PDB entry 6VAQ | X-ray diffraction, 2.95 A resolution | chain A

== Chain A ==
Molecule: Glucose-6-phosphate 1-dehydrogenase
Organism: Homo sapiens
Notes: EC 1.1.1.49
Reference sequence: P11413 (G6PD_HUMAN); numbering as in UniProt (aligned over 1-515)
Amino-acid sequence (515 residues; numbered 1 to 515; the number before each row is that of its first residue):
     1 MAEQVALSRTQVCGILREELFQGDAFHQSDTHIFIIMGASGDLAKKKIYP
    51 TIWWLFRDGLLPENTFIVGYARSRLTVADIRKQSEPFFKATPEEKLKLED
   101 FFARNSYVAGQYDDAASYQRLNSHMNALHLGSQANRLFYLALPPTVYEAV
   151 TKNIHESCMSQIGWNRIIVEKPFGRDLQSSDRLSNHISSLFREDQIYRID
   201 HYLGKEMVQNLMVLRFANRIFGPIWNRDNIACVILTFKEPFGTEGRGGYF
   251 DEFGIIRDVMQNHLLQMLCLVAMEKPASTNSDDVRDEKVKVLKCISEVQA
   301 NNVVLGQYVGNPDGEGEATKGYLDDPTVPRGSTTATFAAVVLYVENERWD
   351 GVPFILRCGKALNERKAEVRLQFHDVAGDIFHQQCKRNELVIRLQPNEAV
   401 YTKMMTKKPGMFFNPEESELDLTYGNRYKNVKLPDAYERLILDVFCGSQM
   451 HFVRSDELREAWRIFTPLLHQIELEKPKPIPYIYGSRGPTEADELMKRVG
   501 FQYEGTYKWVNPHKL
Unresolved in the structure: 1-27, 378-385, 397-432, 503-515
Construct notes: engineered mutation Leu394 (Val in P11413)
Ligand contacts: NADP (NAP; NADP nicotinamide-adenine-dinucleotide phosphate): Gly38, Ser40, Gly41, Asp42, Leu43, Ala44, Ala71, Arg72, Ser73, Tyr112, Ala141, Leu142, Pro143, Pro144, Val146, Tyr147, Glu170, Lys171, Pro172, Tyr202, Tyr249
Curated features (UniProtKB/Swiss-Prot):
  - active site: His263 (Proton acceptor)
  - binding site (NADP(+)): Gly38 to Lys45, Arg72, Tyr147, Lys171, Arg357, Lys366, Arg370, Arg393, Tyr401 to Lys403, Asp421 to Thr423, Arg487, Tyr503, Trp509
  - binding site (D-glucose 6-phosphate): Lys171, His201 to Lys205, Glu239, Asp258, Lys360, Arg365, Gln395
  - modified residue: Ala2 (N-acetylalanine), Ser8 (Phosphoserine), Thr10 (Phosphothreonine), Lys89 (N6-acetyllysine), Lys171 (N6-(2-hydroxyisobutyryl)lysine), Lys403 (N6-acetyllysine), Lys432 (N6-acetyllysine), Lys497 (N6-acetyllysine), Tyr503 (Phosphotyrosine)
  - natural variant: Val12 (V12L: In Sinnai), His32 (H32R: In CNSHA1), Ile35 (deletion: In CNSHA1), Ala44 (A44G: In CNSHA1), Ile48 (I48T: In CNSHA1), Asp58 (D58N: In CNSHA1), Val68 (V68M: In CNSHA1), Tyr70 (Y70H: In CNSHA1), Leu75 (L75P: In CNSHA1), Arg81 (R81C: In CNSHA1; R81H: In CNSHA1), Ser106 (S106C: In CNSHA1), Asn126 (N126D: Found in Santa Maria and Mount Sinai), 50 further natural variant entries in UniProt
  - mutagenesis: Lys171 (K171Q: Inhibits catalytic activity. Does not impair dimerization; K171R: Inhibits catalytic activity. Does not impair dimerization), Lys386 (K386Q: Impairs dimerization and reduces catalytic activity; K386R: Does not impair dimerization and catalytic activity), Lys403 (K403Q: Impairs dimerization and reduces catalytic activity in cells under oxidative stress; K403R: Does not impair dimerization and catalytic activity)
Reported in the primary citation:
  - disease-associated variants - I392T, V394L: decreased catalytic activity (citing earlier work)

== In short ==
Bound to chain A: NADP. UniProt lists active-site residue His263, 24 NADP+-binding residues, 11 D-glucose
6-phosphate-binding residues and 3 mutagenesis sites. From the paper: I392T and V394L reduce catalytic
activity.
Chain A is Glucose-6-phosphate 1-dehydrogenase (Homo sapiens); the structure, Crystal structure of
glucose-6-phosphate dehydrogenase V394L mutant in complex with catalytic NADP+, was determined by X-ray
diffraction together with 6VA0, 6VA7, 6VA8 and 6VA9 from the same study.
